PDB entry 8XXH | electron microscopy, 2.80 A resolution | chains A and B of the 7 polymer chains in the assembly

Chain A:
Molecule: Guanine nucleotide-binding protein G(o) subunit alpha
From: Homo sapiens
UniProt: P09471 (GNAO_HUMAN); numbering as in UniProt; present here: 4-56, 182-231, 242-354
Sequence (240 residues; each row starts with the number of its first residue; note: 126 numbers in that range are skipped by the numbering (no residue carries them; nothing is unmodelled there); numbers below 1 keep their minus sign (Met-11 is residue -11)):
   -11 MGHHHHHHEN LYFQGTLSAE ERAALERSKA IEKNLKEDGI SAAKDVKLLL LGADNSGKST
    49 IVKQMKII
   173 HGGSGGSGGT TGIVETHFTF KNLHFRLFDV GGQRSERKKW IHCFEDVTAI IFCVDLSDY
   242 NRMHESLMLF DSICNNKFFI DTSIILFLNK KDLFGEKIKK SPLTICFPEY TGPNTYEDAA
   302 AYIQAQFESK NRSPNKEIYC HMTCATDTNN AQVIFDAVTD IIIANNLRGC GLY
Disordered / not traced: -11 to 3, 173-182
Differences from the reference sequence: initiating methionine (-11); expression tag (-10 to 3); engineered mutation Asp42 (Gly in P09471), Asn43 (Glu in P09471), Asp227 (Ala in P09471), Asp230 (Gly in P09471), Ala332 (Ile in P09471), Ile335 (Val in P09471); linker (174-181)
UniProt features mapped onto this chain:
  - region: Lys35 to Ala41, Ser44 to Thr48 (G1 motif), Phe197 to Arg206 (G3 motif), Ile266 to Asp273 (G4 motif), Thr324 to Thr329 (G5 motif)
  - binding site (GTP): Lys46, Ser47, Thr48, Asn270, Asp273, Cys325
  - binding site (Mg(2+)): Ser47, Thr182
  - natural variant: Gly40 (G40R: In DEE17 and NEDIM; G40W: Found in a patient with intractable early-onset epilepsy), Ser47 (S47G: In NEDIM), Gln52 (Q52P: Found in a patient with intractable early-onset epilepsy; Q52R: In DEE17), Ile56 (I56T: In NEDIM), Thr191 to Phe197 (deletion: In DEE17), Gly203 (G203R: In DEE17), Arg209 (R209C: In DEE17 and NEDIM; R209G: In NEDIM; R209H: In NEDIM; R209L: In NEDIM), Glu246 (E246G: In NEDIM; E246K: In NEDIM), Ile279 (I279N: In DEE17)
  - modified residue: Gln205 (5-glutamyl histamine), Cys351 (ADP-ribosylcysteine)
  - lipidation: Cys351 (S-palmitoyl cysteine)
  - mutagenesis: Cys351 (C351A: Strong loss of binding to ADGRG3)

Chain B:
Molecule: Guanine nucleotide-binding protein G(I)/G(S)/G(T) subunit beta-1
From: Homo sapiens
UniProt: P62873 (GBB1_HUMAN); residue numbers follow UniProt; this construct covers 3-340
Sequence (350 residues; each row starts with the number of its first residue; numbers below 1 keep their minus sign (Met-9 is residue -9)):
    -9 MHHHHHHGSS GSELDQLRQE AEQLKNQIRD ARKACADATL SQITNNIDPV GRIQMRTRRT
    51 LRGHLAKIYA MHWGTDSRLL VSASQDGKLI IWDSYTTNKV HAIPLRSSWV MTCAYAPSGN
   111 YVACGGLDNI CSIYNLKTRE GNVRVSRELA GHTGYLSCCR FLDDNQIVTS SGDTTCALWD
   171 IETGQQTTTF TGHTGDVMSL SLAPDTRLFV SGACDASAKL WDVREGMCRQ TFTGHESDIN
   231 AICFFPNGNA FATGSDDATC RLFDLRADQE LMTYSHDNII CGITSVSFSK SGRLLLAGYD
   291 DFNCNVWDAL KADRAGVLAG HDNRVSCLGV TDDGMAVATG SWDSFLKIWN
Disordered / not traced: -9 to 4
Differences from the reference sequence: initiating methionine (-9); expression tag (-8 to 2)
Disulfides: Cys103-Cys114
UniProt features mapped onto this chain:
  - modified residue: His266 (Phosphohistidine)
  - natural variant: Leu30 (L30F: In MRD42; uncertain significance), Arg52 (R52G: In MRD42), Gly64 (G64V: In MRD42), Asp76 (D76E: In MRD42; D76G: In MRD42), Gly77 (G77S: In MRD42), Lys78 (K78R: In MRD42), Ile80 (I80N: In MRD42; I80T: In MRD42), His91 (H91R: In MRD42; uncertain significance), Ala92 (A92T: In MRD42), Pro94 (P94S: In MRD42), Leu95 (L95P: In MRD42), Arg96 (R96L: In MRD42), 5 further natural variant entries in UniProt

How chain A and chain B interact:
Pairs across the interface (41; chain A residue first):
  Leu13(A) - Asn88(B)
  Arg15(A) - Val90(B)  hydrogen bond (side chain-backbone)
  Arg15(A) - His91(B)
  Ser16(A) - Asn88(B)
  Ser16(A) - Lys89(B)  hydrogen bond (side chain-backbone)
  Ile19(A) - Lys89(B)
  Ile19(A) - Val90(B)
  Ile19(A) - Ala92(B)  hydrophobic
  Glu20(A) - Lys89(B)  salt bridge
  Leu23(A) - Gly53(B)
  Leu23(A) - Leu55(B)
  Leu23(A) - Lys78(B)
  Leu23(A) - Ile80(B)  hydrophobic
  Leu23(A) - Lys89(B)
  Asp26(A) - Lys78(B)  salt bridge
  Gly27(A) - Leu55(B)
  Thr183(A) - Asn119(B)  hydrogen bond (backbone-side chain)
  Gly184(A) - Asn119(B)
  Ile185(A) - Trp99(B)
  Phe200(A) - Trp99(B)  hydrophobic
  Gln205(A) - Leu117(B)
  Gln205(A) - Asn119(B)
  Gln205(A) - Thr143(B)
  Gln205(A) - Tyr145(B)
  Glu208(A) - Asp186(B)  hydrogen bond (backbone-side chain)
  Lys211(A) - Met101(B)
  Lys211(A) - Tyr145(B)
  Lys211(A) - Met188(B)
  Lys211(A) - Cys204(B)
  Lys211(A) - Asp228(B)
  Trp212(A) - Leu117(B)  hydrophobic
  Trp212(A) - Tyr145(B)
  His214(A) - Lys57(B)
  His214(A) - Tyr59(B)  hydrogen bond
  Cys215(A) - Tyr59(B)
  Cys215(A) - Gln75(B)  hydrogen bond (backbone-side chain)
  Cys215(A) - Trp99(B)
  Phe216(A) - Trp99(B)  hydrophobic
  Glu217(A) - Lys57(B)  salt bridge
  Glu217(A) - Trp332(B)
  Asp218(A) - Gln75(B)
Other interface residues (no listed pair), chain A (24 interface residues in all): Ala12, Ser207, Phe259
Other interface residues (no listed pair), chain B (26 interface residues in all): Gly144, Gly162, Arg314

Summary:
24 residues of chain A and 26 residues of chain B are in contact, with 6 hydrogen bonds and 3 salt bridges.
Polar contacts include Glu20(A)-Lys89(B), Asp26(A)-Lys78(B) and Glu217(A)-Lys57(B).
Chain A is Guanine nucleotide-binding protein G(o) subunit alpha and chain B is Guanine nucleotide-binding
protein G(I)/G(S)/G(T) subunit beta-1, both from Homo sapiens; the structure, Structure of CXCR2 bound to
CXCL2 (CXCR2-CXCL2-Go Full map), was determined by electron microscopy, deposited together with 8XVU, 8XWA,
8XWF, 8XWM, 8XWN, 8XWS and 6 further entries.
